PDB entry 8R3O | X-ray diffraction, 2.10 A resolution | chains A and B

Chain A (and B):
Name: Transketolase
Organism: Haemophilus influenzae
Notes: chain B of this document is another copy of the same molecule, construct and numbering; everything in this record applies to it too
Reference sequence: P43757 (TKT_HAEIN); residue numbers follow UniProt; this construct covers 1-665
Chain sequence (680 residues; each row starts with the number of its first residue):
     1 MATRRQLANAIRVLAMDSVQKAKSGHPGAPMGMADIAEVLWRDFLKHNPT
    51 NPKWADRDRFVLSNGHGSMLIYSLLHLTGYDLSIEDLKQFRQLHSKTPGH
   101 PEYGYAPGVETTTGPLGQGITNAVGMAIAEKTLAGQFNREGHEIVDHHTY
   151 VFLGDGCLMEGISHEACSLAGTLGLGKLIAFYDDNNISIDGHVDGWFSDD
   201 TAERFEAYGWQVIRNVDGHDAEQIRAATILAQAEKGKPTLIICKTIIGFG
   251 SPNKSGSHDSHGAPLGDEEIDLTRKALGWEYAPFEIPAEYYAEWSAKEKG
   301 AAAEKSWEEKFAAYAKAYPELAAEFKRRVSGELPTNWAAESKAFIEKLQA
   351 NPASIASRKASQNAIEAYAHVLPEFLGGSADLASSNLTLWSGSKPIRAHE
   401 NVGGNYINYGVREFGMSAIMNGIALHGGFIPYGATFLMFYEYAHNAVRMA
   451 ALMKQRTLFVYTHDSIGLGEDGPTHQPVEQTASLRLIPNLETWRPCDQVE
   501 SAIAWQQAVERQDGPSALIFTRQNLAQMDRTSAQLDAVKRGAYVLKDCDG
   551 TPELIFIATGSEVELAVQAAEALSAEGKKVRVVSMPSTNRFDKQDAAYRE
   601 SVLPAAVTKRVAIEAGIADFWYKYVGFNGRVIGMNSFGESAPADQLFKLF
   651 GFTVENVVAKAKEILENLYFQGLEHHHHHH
Disordered / not traced: 1, 666-680 (chain B: 1, 669-680)
Sequence notes: expression tag (666-680)
Bound ions: Mg2+: D155, N185, I187 (together with thiamine diphosphate)
Ligand contacts:
  - thiamine diphosphate (TPP), molecule 1: A29, H66, G114, P115, L116, G154, D155, G156, C157, E160, N185, I187, S188, I189, I247, H261
  - thiamine diphosphate (TPP), molecule 2: D381, L382, V411, E413, F436, F439, Y442, H475

Chain A / chain B interface:
Contacting residue pairs (199; chain A residue first):
  S24(A) - E470(B)
  H26(A) - D471(B)
  R91(A) - E470(B)
  R91(A) - D471(B)  salt bridge
  R91(A) - S640(B)
  R91(A) - A641(B)
  R91(A) - P642(B)
  Q92(A) - S640(B)
  Q92(A) - P642(B)
  L93(A) - S640(B)
  L93(A) - A641(B)
  L93(A) - L649(B)  hydrophobic
  P98(A) - S640(B)
  G99(A) - E470(B)
  G99(A) - S640(B)  hydrogen bond (backbone-side chain)
  H100(A) - D471(B)  hydrogen bond (side chain-backbone)
  H100(A) - H475(B)
  E102(A) - P473(B)
  Y105(A) - E639(B)  hydrogen bond
  T112(A) - T474(B)
  T113(A) - T474(B)
  G114(A) - H475(B)
  P115(A) - F439(B)  hydrophobic
  P115(A) - Y442(B)
  P115(A) - T474(B)
  L116(A) - V411(B)  hydrophobic
  L116(A) - Y442(B)  hydrogen bond (backbone-side chain)
  Q118(A) - Y442(B)  hydrogen bond
  G156(A) - V411(B)
  L158(A) - H164(B)  hydrogen bond (backbone-side chain)
  M159(A) - H164(B)
  M159(A) - E165(B)
  M159(A) - G410(B)
  M159(A) - V411(B)  hydrogen bond (side chain-backbone)
  M159(A) - R412(B)
  E160(A) - H164(B)
  E160(A) - E165(B)
  E160(A) - V411(B)
  E160(A) - E413(B)
  E160(A) - Y442(B)
  G161(A) - G161(B)
  G161(A) - E165(B)  hydrogen bond (backbone-side chain)
  H164(A) - L158(B)  hydrogen bond (side chain-backbone)
  H164(A) - M159(B)
  H164(A) - E160(B)
  H164(A) - H164(B)
  H164(A) - D199(B)
  H164(A) - R204(B)  hydrogen bond
  E165(A) - M159(B)
  E165(A) - E160(B)
  E165(A) - G161(B)  hydrogen bond (side chain-backbone)
  S168(A) - D199(B)  hydrogen bond
  T172(A) - G195(B)
  T172(A) - S198(B)  hydrogen bond
  S188(A) - D381(B)  hydrogen bond
  I189(A) - D381(B)  hydrogen bond (backbone-side chain)
  I189(A) - L382(B)  hydrophobic
  I189(A) - S384(B)
  D190(A) - D381(B)  hydrogen bond (backbone-side chain)
  D190(A) - L382(B)  hydrogen bond (side chain-backbone)
  D190(A) - A383(B)  hydrogen bond (side chain-backbone)
  D190(A) - N408(B)  hydrogen bond
  D194(A) - T172(B)
  G195(A) - T172(B)
  G195(A) - R397(B)
  W196(A) - D381(B)
  W196(A) - R397(B)
  W196(A) - N408(B)
  W196(A) - G410(B)
  W196(A) - R412(B)  hydrogen bond (backbone-side chain)
  F197(A) - R412(B)
  S198(A) - T172(B)  hydrogen bond
  D199(A) - H164(B)
  D199(A) - S168(B)  hydrogen bond
  D199(A) - A207(B)
  D199(A) - Y208(B)
  D200(A) - A207(B)  hydrogen bond (backbone-backbone)
  E203(A) - E203(B)
  E203(A) - E206(B)
  E203(A) - A207(B)
  R204(A) - H164(B)  hydrogen bond
  R204(A) - A207(B)
  E206(A) - E203(B)
  A207(A) - D199(B)
  A207(A) - D200(B)  hydrogen bond (backbone-backbone)
  A207(A) - E203(B)  hydrogen bond (backbone-side chain)
  A207(A) - R204(B)
  Y208(A) - D199(B)
  D381(A) - S188(B)  hydrogen bond
  D381(A) - I189(B)  hydrogen bond (side chain-backbone)
  D381(A) - D190(B)  hydrogen bond (side chain-backbone)
  D381(A) - W196(B)
  L382(A) - I189(B)  hydrophobic
  L382(A) - D190(B)  hydrogen bond (backbone-side chain)
  A383(A) - D190(B)  hydrogen bond (backbone-side chain)
  S384(A) - I189(B)
  R397(A) - G195(B)
  R397(A) - W196(B)
  N408(A) - D190(B)  hydrogen bond
  N408(A) - W196(B)
  G410(A) - M159(B)
  G410(A) - W196(B)
  V411(A) - L116(B)  hydrophobic
  V411(A) - G156(B)
  V411(A) - M159(B)  hydrogen bond (backbone-side chain)
  V411(A) - E160(B)
  R412(A) - M159(B)
  R412(A) - W196(B)  hydrogen bond (side chain-backbone)
  R412(A) - F197(B)
  E413(A) - E160(B)
  F414(A) - Y442(B)  hydrophobic
  M438(A) - N445(B)
  M438(A) - R448(B)
  Y440(A) - H444(B)
  E441(A) - E441(B)
  E441(A) - H444(B)  salt bridge
  E441(A) - N445(B)  hydrogen bond
  E441(A) - R448(B)
  Y442(A) - P115(B)
  Y442(A) - L116(B)  hydrogen bond (side chain-backbone)
  Y442(A) - Q118(B)  hydrogen bond
  Y442(A) - E160(B)
  Y442(A) - F414(B)  hydrophobic
  Y442(A) - N445(B)
  H444(A) - E441(B)  salt bridge
  H444(A) - H444(B)  hydrogen bond
  N445(A) - M438(B)
  N445(A) - E441(B)  hydrogen bond
  N445(A) - Y442(B)
  R448(A) - M438(B)
  R448(A) - E441(B)
  R448(A) - P473(B)  hydrogen bond (side chain-backbone)
  R448(A) - Q476(B)  hydrogen bond (side chain-backbone)
  R448(A) - E479(B)  salt bridge
  R448(A) - Q480(B)
  R448(A) - F637(B)
  A451(A) - F637(B)
  L452(A) - T474(B)
  L452(A) - F637(B)  hydrophobic
  E470(A) - S24(B)
  E470(A) - R91(B)
  E470(A) - G99(B)
  D471(A) - H26(B)
  D471(A) - R91(B)  salt bridge
  D471(A) - H100(B)  hydrogen bond (backbone-side chain)
  P473(A) - E102(B)
  P473(A) - R448(B)  hydrogen bond (backbone-side chain)
  T474(A) - H100(B)
  T474(A) - T112(B)
  T474(A) - T113(B)
  T474(A) - P115(B)
  T474(A) - L452(B)
  H475(A) - H100(B)
  H475(A) - G114(B)
  Q476(A) - R448(B)
  E479(A) - R448(B)  salt bridge
  E479(A) - L486(B)
  E479(A) - P488(B)
  Q480(A) - R448(B)
  A482(A) - L486(B)  hydrophobic
  S483(A) - S483(B)  hydrogen bond
  S483(A) - L486(B)
  L486(A) - E479(B)
  L486(A) - A482(B)  hydrophobic
  L486(A) - I617(B)
  I487(A) - E479(B)
  P488(A) - E479(B)
  P488(A) - F637(B)
  R610(A) - F627(B)
  I617(A) - L486(B)
  D619(A) - K623(B)  salt bridge
  Y622(A) - K623(B)
  K623(A) - D619(B)  salt bridge
  K623(A) - Y622(B)
  K623(A) - F627(B)
  Y624(A) - F627(B)
  V625(A) - F627(B)
  G626(A) - F627(B)
  F627(A) - R610(B)
  F627(A) - Y622(B)
  F627(A) - K623(B)
  F627(A) - Y624(B)
  F627(A) - V625(B)
  F627(A) - G626(B)
  F637(A) - R448(B)
  F637(A) - A451(B)
  F637(A) - L452(B)  hydrophobic
  F637(A) - P488(B)
  E639(A) - L93(B)
  E639(A) - Y105(B)  hydrogen bond
  S640(A) - R91(B)
  S640(A) - Q92(B)
  S640(A) - L93(B)
  S640(A) - P98(B)
  S640(A) - G99(B)  hydrogen bond (side chain-backbone)
  A641(A) - R91(B)
  A641(A) - L93(B)  hydrophobic
  P642(A) - R91(B)
  P642(A) - Q92(B)
Interface residues without a listed pair, chain A (99 interface residues in all): S163, L169, F439, M449, V478, N489, D592, T608, S636, Q645, L646, L649
Interface residues without a listed pair, chain B (100 interface residues in all): H94, S163, L169, D194, S379, M449, V478, I487, N489, D592, N635, S636, Q645, L646

Overview:
The interface between chain A and chain B involves 99 residues on one side and 100 on the other; the contacts
include 46 hydrogen bonds and 8 salt bridges. Polar contacts include R91(A)-D471(B), E441(A)-H444(B) and
R448(A)-E479(B). Chain A binds thiamine diphosphate.
Both chains are Transketolase (Haemophilus influenzae). Entry 8R3O (Transketolase from Haemophilus influenzae
in complex with thiamin pyrophosphate) was determined by X-ray diffraction (same publication as 8R3P, 8R3Q,
8R3R and 8R3S).
